4O3N - chains A and T of the 3 polymer chains in the assembly; structure by X-ray diffraction, 1.58 A resolution.

[Chain A]
Molecule: DNA polymerase eta
Organism: Homo sapiens
Notes: EC 2.7.7.7
Reference sequence: Q9Y253 (POLH_HUMAN); residues 1-432 here = UniProt positions 1-432
Sequence (435 residues; row label = number of the first residue in the row; numbers below 1 keep their minus sign (Gly-2 is residue -2)):
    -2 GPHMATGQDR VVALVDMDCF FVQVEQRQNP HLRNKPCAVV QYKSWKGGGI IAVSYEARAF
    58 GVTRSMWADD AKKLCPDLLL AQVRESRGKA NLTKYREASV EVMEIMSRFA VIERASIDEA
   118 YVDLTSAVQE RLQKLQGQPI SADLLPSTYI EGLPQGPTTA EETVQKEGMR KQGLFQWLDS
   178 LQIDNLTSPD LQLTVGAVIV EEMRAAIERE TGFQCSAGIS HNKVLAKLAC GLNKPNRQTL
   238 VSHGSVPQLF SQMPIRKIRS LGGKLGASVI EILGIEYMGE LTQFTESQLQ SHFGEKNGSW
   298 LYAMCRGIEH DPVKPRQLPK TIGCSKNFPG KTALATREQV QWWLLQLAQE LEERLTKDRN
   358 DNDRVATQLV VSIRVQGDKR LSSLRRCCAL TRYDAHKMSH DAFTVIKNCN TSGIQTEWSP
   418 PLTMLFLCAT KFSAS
Disordered / not traced: 155-159
Construct notes: expression tag (-2 to 0)
Bound ions: Mg2+ site 1: Asp13, Met14, Asp115 (together with 0KX); Mg2+ site 2: Asp13, Asp115, Glu116 (together with 0KX) (shared with 1 residue of chain P)
Small-molecule neighbours: 0KX (2'-deoxy-5'-O-[(R)-hydroxy{[(R)-hydroxy(phosphonooxy)phosphoryl]amino}phosphoryl]cytidine): Asp13, Met14, Asp15, Cys16, Phe17, Phe18, Ile48, Ala49, Tyr52, Arg55, Arg61, Ile114, Asp115, Glu116, Lys231
From the paper describing this entry:
  - binding site for the 12-nt DNA strand (chain T): Gln38
  - binding site for 0KX: Arg61
  - specificity-determining residues: Arg61 (proposed by the authors, not directly observed)

[Chain T]
Molecule: 12-nt DNA strand
Sequence (12 nucleotides; row label = number of the first residue in the row):
     1 CATGATGACG CT

[How chain A and chain T interact]
Residue-residue contacts - 41 pairs, chain A then chain T:
  Gln38(A) - DG4(T)  hydrogen bond to the sugar
  Tyr39(A) - DG4(T)  phosphate contact
  Tyr39(A) - DA5(T)  hydrogen bond to the phosphate
  Trp42(A) - DA2(T)  stacking on the base
  Gly46(A) - DT3(T)  base contact
  Ile47(A) - DT3(T)  hydrogen bond to the base
  Ile48(A) - DT3(T)  base contact
  Ile48(A) - DG4(T)  base contact
  Arg61(A) - DT3(T)  base contact
  Ser62(A) - DT3(T)  base contact
  Trp64(A) - DT3(T)  sugar contact
  Lys86(A) - DT6(T)  salt bridge to the phosphate
  Ala87(A) - DA5(T)  sugar contact
  Leu89(A) - DA5(T)  phosphate contact
  Arg93(A) - DT6(T)  salt bridge to the phosphate
  Arg93(A) - DG7(T)  salt bridge to the phosphate
  Lys311(A) - DC9(T)  salt bridge to the phosphate
  Arg313(A) - DA8(T)  salt bridge to the phosphate
  Arg313(A) - DC9(T)  salt bridge to the phosphate
  Pro316(A) - DA8(T)  phosphate contact
  Lys317(A) - DA8(T)  hydrogen bond to the phosphate
  Lys317(A) - DC9(T)  salt bridge to the phosphate
  Thr318(A) - DG7(T)  sugar contact
  Thr318(A) - DA8(T)  hydrogen bond to the phosphate
  Ile319(A) - DG7(T)  phosphate contact
  Gly320(A) - DT6(T)  sugar contact
  Gly320(A) - DG7(T)  hydrogen bond to the phosphate
  Cys321(A) - DT6(T)  phosphate contact
  Ser322(A) - DA5(T)  sugar contact
  Ser322(A) - DT6(T)  hydrogen bond to the phosphate
  Lys323(A) - DA5(T)  salt bridge to the phosphate
  Asn324(A) - DG4(T)  sugar contact
  Asn324(A) - DA5(T)  hydrogen bond to the phosphate
  Pro326(A) - DC1(T)  phosphate contact
  Pro326(A) - DA2(T)  base contact
  Gly327(A) - DC1(T)  hydrogen bond to the phosphate
  Gly327(A) - DA2(T)  phosphate contact
  Thr329(A) - DA2(T)  base contact
  Arg351(A) - DT6(T)  salt bridge to the phosphate
  Arg351(A) - DG7(T)  salt bridge to the phosphate
  Leu378(A) - DT6(T)  base contact
Interface residues without a listed pair, chain A (31 interface residues in all): Arg111, Glu347

[In short]
31 residues of chain A and 9 residues of chain T are in contact, with 9 hydrogen bonds, 10 salt bridges and 1
aromatic stacking contact. Polar pairs include Ile47(A)-DT3(T), Gln38(A)-DG4(T) and Tyr39(A)-DA5(T). From the
paper: a binding site for the 12-nt DNA strand (chain T) at Gln38(A); a binding site for 0KX at Arg61(A).
Here chain A is DNA polymerase eta (Homo sapiens) and chain T is a 12-nt DNA strand. Entry 4O3N (Crystal
structure of human dna polymerase eta in ternary complex with native dna and incoming nucleotide ...) was
determined by X-ray diffraction, deposited together with 4O3O, 4O3P, 4O3Q, 4O3R and 4O3S.
